Entry 8DN5 (electron microscopy, 3.63 A resolution); this record covers chains B and C of the 5 polymer chains in the assembly.

# Chain B
Protein: Glycine receptor subunit alpha-1
From: Homo sapiens
Reference sequence: P23415 (GLRA1_HUMAN); aligned to UniProt positions 29-395 over residues 1-428 (the alignment contains insertions or deletions, so no single offset holds)
Sequence (367 residues; numbered 1 to 428; 61 numbers in that range are skipped by the numbering (no residue carries them; nothing is unmodelled there); the number before each row is that of its first residue):
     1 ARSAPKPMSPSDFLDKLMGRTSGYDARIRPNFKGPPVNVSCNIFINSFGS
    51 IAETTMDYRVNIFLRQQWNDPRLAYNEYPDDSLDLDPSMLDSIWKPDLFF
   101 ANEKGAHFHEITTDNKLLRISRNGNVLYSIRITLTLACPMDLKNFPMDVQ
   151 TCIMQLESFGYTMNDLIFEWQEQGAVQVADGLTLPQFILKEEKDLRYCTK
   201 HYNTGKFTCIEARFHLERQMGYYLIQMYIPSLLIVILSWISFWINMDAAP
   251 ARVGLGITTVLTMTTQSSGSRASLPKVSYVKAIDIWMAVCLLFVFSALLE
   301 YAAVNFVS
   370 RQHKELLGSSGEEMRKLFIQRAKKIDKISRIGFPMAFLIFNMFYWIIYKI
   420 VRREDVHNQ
Unresolved in the structure: 1-7, 370-384, 420-428
Sequence notes: conflict Gly377 (Ser406 in P23415), Ser378 (Lys407 in P23415), Gly380 (Pro409 in P23415)
Swiss-Prot annotation at these positions:
  - binding site (glycine): Arg65, Ser129, Thr204
  - binding site (Zn(2+)): Glu192, Asp194, His215
  - binding site (strychnine): Tyr202 to Phe207
  - site: Leu261 (Important for obstruction of the ion pore in the closed conformation)
  - glycosylation: Asn38 (N-linked (GlcNAc...) asparagine)
Cystine bridges: Cys138-Cys152, Cys198-Cys209
Covalently attached groups: N-acetylglucosamine (NAG) linked to Asn38
Residues lining bound ligands:
  - glycine (GLY), molecule 1: Phe63, Arg65, Leu117, Ser129
  - glycine (GLY), molecule 2: Phe159, Tyr202, Thr204, Phe207
From the paper describing this entry:
  - binding site for glycine: Phe207
  - conformationally variable residues (helix shift): Ala251
  - mutagenesis - R65D (EC_50_ 0.8 mM), F207A (EC_50_ 0.8 mM): decreased signaling in response to glycine
  - mutagenesis - R271A: abolished signaling in response to glycine
  - mutagenesis - R271E: unchanged signaling in response to glycine
  - mutagenesis - A251C/A302C: unchanged signaling
  - disease-associated variants - R271L, R271P, R271Q: decreased signaling (citing earlier work)
  - mutagenesis - A251C/V253C: decreased signaling in response to hydrogen peroxide

# Chain C
Protein: Glycine receptor subunit alpha-1
From: Homo sapiens
Reference sequence: P23415 (GLRA1_HUMAN); aligned to UniProt positions 29-395 over residues 1-428 (the alignment contains insertions or deletions, so no single offset holds)
Sequence (367 residues; each row starts with the number of its first residue; note: 61 numbers in that range are skipped by the numbering (no residue carries them; nothing is unmodelled there)):
     1 ARSAPKPMSPSDFLDKLMGRTSGYDARIRPNFKGPPVNVSCNIFINSFGS
    51 IAETTMDYRVNIFLRQQWNDPRLAYNEYPDDSLDLDPSMLDSIWKPDLFF
   101 ANEKGAHFHEITTDNKLLRISRNGNVLYSIRITLTLACPMDLKNFPMDVQ
   151 TCIMQLESFGYTMNDLIFEWQEQGAVQVADGLTLPQFILKEEKDLRYCTK
   201 HYNTGKFTCIEARFHLERQMGYYLIQMYIPSLLIVILSWISFWINMDAAP
   251 ARVGLGITTVLTMTTQSSGSRASLPKVSYVKAIDIWMAVCLLFVFSALLE
   301 YAAVNFVSRQ
   372 HKELLGSSGEEMRKLFIQRAKKIDKISRIGFPMAFLIFNMFYWIIYKIVR
   422 REDVHNQ
Unresolved in the structure: 1-8, 372-385, 420-428
Sequence notes: conflict Gly377 (Ser406 in P23415), Ser378 (Lys407 in P23415), Gly380 (Pro409 in P23415)
Swiss-Prot annotation at these positions:
  - binding site (glycine): Arg65, Ser129, Thr204
  - binding site (Zn(2+)): Glu192, Asp194, His215
  - binding site (strychnine): Tyr202 to Phe207
  - site: Leu261 (Important for obstruction of the ion pore in the closed conformation)
  - glycosylation: Asn38 (N-linked (GlcNAc...) asparagine)
Cystine bridges: Cys138-Cys152, Cys198-Cys209
Residues lining bound ligands:
  - glycine (GLY), molecule 1: Phe63, Leu117, Ser129
  - glycine (GLY), molecule 2: Phe159, Tyr202, Thr204, Phe207
  - N-acetylglucosamine (NAG; 2-acetamido-2-deoxy-beta-D-glucopyranose): Pro35, Pro36, Asn38, Ile167, Glu169
From the paper describing this entry:
  - binding site for glycine: Phe207
  - mutagenesis - R65D (EC_50_ 0.8 mM), F207A (EC_50_ 0.8 mM): decreased signaling in response to glycine
  - mutagenesis - R271A: abolished signaling in response to glycine
  - mutagenesis - R271E: unchanged signaling in response to glycine
  - mutagenesis - A251C/A302C: unchanged signaling
  - disease-associated variants - R271L, R271P, R271Q: decreased signaling (citing earlier work)
  - mutagenesis - A251C/V253C: decreased signaling in response to hydrogen peroxide

# How chain B and chain C interact
Pairs across the interface (54):
  Asp25(B) - Ser11(C)  hydrogen bond
  Arg27(B) - Leu14(C)
  Arg27(B) - Asp15(C)  salt bridge
  Arg27(B) - Asp86(C)
  Arg27(B) - Ser88(C)
  Arg27(B) - Met89(C)
  Phe32(B) - Pro10(C)  hydrophobic
  Lys33(B) - Tyr78(C)
  Lys33(B) - Asp80(C)  salt bridge
  Pro96(B) - Thr112(C)
  Pro96(B) - Thr113(C)  hydrogen bond (backbone-side chain)
  Asp97(B) - Thr112(C)
  Asp97(B) - Thr113(C)
  Leu98(B) - Ile111(C)
  Leu98(B) - Thr112(C)  hydrogen bond (backbone-side chain)
  Phe99(B) - Phe63(C)  hydrophobic
  Phe99(B) - Asn115(C)
  Phe99(B) - Arg131(C)
  Phe100(B) - Ile111(C)  hydrophobic
  Phe100(B) - Arg131(C)
  Ala101(B) - Asn46(C)
  Ala101(B) - Arg131(C)  hydrogen bond (backbone-side chain)
  Glu103(B) - His109(C)  salt bridge
  Glu103(B) - Ile111(C)
  Glu103(B) - Arg131(C)  salt bridge
  Gly105(B) - His109(C)
  Ala106(B) - Ile111(C)  hydrophobic
  His107(B) - Ile111(C)
  Phe108(B) - Glu110(C)
  Phe108(B) - Thr112(C)
  Tyr128(B) - Thr112(C)
  Ile130(B) - Thr112(C)
  Ile132(B) - Ile111(C)  hydrophobic
  Ile132(B) - Thr112(C)
  Phe159(B) - Phe63(C)  hydrophobic
  Phe159(B) - Asn115(C)
  Phe159(B) - Lys116(C)
  Phe159(B) - Leu117(C)
  Phe159(B) - Ser129(C)
  Gly160(B) - Asp84(C)
  Tyr161(B) - Asp86(C)
  Tyr202(B) - Phe44(C)  hydrophobic
  Tyr202(B) - Phe63(C)
  Asn203(B) - Asn42(C)
  Asn203(B) - Arg65(C)
  Asn203(B) - Gln177(C)
  Thr204(B) - Arg119(C)  hydrogen bond (backbone-side chain)
  Thr204(B) - Leu127(C)
  Phe207(B) - Leu117(C)  hydrophobic
  Lys276(B) - Gln186(C)
  Lys276(B) - Tyr222(C)
  Val277(B) - Tyr222(C)
  Ser278(B) - Gln219(C)  hydrogen bond
  Ser278(B) - Tyr222(C)
Interface residues without a listed pair, chain B (35 interface residues in all): Ala26, Ile28, Lys95, Lys104, Pro139, Thr162, Arg271
Interface residues without a listed pair, chain C (39 interface residues in all): Arg59, Ile130, Thr183, Gly221, Tyr223, Ile225, Gln226, Pro230

# In short
35 residues of chain B and 39 residues of chain C are in contact, with 6 hydrogen bonds and 4 salt bridges.
Polar contacts include Arg27(B)-Asp15(C), Lys33(B)-Asp80(C) and Glu103(B)-His109(C). The paper reports a
binding site for glycine at Phe207(B) and Phe207(C); R271L, R271P and R271Q of chain B reduce signaling; 18
substitutions were tested in all.
Chain B and chain C are both Glycine receptor subunit alpha-1 (Homo sapiens); the structure, Cryo-EM structure
of human Glycine Receptor alpha1-beta heteromer, glycine-bound state1(open state), was determined by electron
microscopy together with 8DN2, 8DN3 and 8DN4 from the same study.
